6TZU - chains A and B of the 4 polymer chains in the assembly; structure by X-ray diffraction, 1.80 A resolution.

Chain A (and B):
Name: 4-hydroxy-tetrahydrodipicolinate synthase
Organism: Campylobacter jejuni subsp. jejuni serotype O:2 (strain ATCC 700819 / NCTC 11168)
Notes: EC 4.3.3.7; chain B of this document is another copy of the same molecule, construct and numbering; everything in this record applies to it too
Reference sequence: Q9PPB4 (DAPA_CAMJE); residue numbers follow UniProt; this construct covers 1-298
Sequence (310 residues; each row starts with the number of its first residue; numbers below 1 keep their minus sign (Met-11 is residue -11)):
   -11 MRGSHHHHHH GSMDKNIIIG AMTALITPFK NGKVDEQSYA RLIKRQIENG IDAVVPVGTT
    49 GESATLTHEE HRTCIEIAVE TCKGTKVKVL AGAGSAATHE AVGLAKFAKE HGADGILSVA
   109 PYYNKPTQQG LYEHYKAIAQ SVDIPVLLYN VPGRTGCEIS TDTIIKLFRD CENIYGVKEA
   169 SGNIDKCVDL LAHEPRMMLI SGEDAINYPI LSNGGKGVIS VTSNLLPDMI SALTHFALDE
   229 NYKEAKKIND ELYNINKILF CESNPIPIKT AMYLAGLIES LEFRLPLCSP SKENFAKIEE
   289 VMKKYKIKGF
Unresolved in the structure: -11 to 2 (chain B: -11 to -6)
Construct notes: expression tag (-11 to 0); engineered mutation Ala84 (Asn in Q9PPB4)
Metal / ion sites: Mg2+ near Asp227 (its only coordinating residue here)
Curated features (UniProtKB/Swiss-Prot):
  - active site: Tyr137 (Proton donor/acceptor), Lys166 (Schiff-base intermediate with substrate)
  - binding site (pyruvate): Thr48, Ile207
  - site (Part of a proton relay during catalysis): Thr47, Tyr111

Interface between chain A and chain B:
Residue-residue contacts - 39 pairs, chain A then chain B:
  Gly170(A) with Gly170(B)
  Ile172(A) with Ile172(B), hydrophobic; Ile194(B), hydrophobic; Pro197(B), hydrophobic
  Asp173(A) with Ala193(B); Ile194(B); Tyr241(B), hydrogen bond; Lys245(B), salt bridge
  Val176(A) with Ala193(B); Pro197(B), hydrophobic; Asn237(B); Tyr241(B), hydrophobic
  Asp177(A) with Tyr241(B)
  Ala180(A) with Asp238(B)
  His181(A) with Tyr241(B); Asn242(B), hydrogen bond
  Ala193(A) with Asp173(B); Val176(B)
  Ile194(A) with Ile172(B), hydrophobic; Asp173(B)
  Tyr196(A) with Ser200(B), hydrogen bond (side chain-backbone); Asn201(B)
  Pro197(A) with Ile172(B), hydrophobic; Val176(B), hydrophobic
  Ser200(A) with Tyr196(B), hydrogen bond (backbone-side chain); Ser200(B), hydrogen bond
  Asn201(A) with Tyr196(B); Lys234(B), hydrogen bond (backbone-side chain)
  Tyr230(A) with Tyr196(B); Tyr230(B), hydrophobic
  Lys234(A) with Asn201(B), hydrogen bond (side chain-backbone)
  Asn237(A) with Val176(B)
  Asp238(A) with Ala180(B)
  Tyr241(A) with Asp173(B), hydrogen bond; Val176(B), hydrophobic; Asp177(B); His181(B)
  Asn242(A) with His181(B), hydrogen bond
  Lys245(A) with Asp173(B), salt bridge
Also at the interface, not in a pair above, chain A (22 interface residues in all): Leu179, Glu191
Also at the interface, not in a pair above, chain B (21 interface residues in all): Leu179

Summary:
The interface between chain A and chain B involves 22 residues on one side and 21 on the other, with 9
hydrogen bonds and 2 salt bridges. Polar contacts include Asp173(A)-Lys245(B), Asp173(A)-Tyr241(B) and
His181(A)-Asn242(B).
Chain A and chain B are both 4-hydroxy-tetrahydrodipicolinate synthase (Campylobacter jejuni subsp. jejuni
serotype O:2 (strain ATCC 700819 / NCTC 11168)); the structure, Dihydrodipicolinate synthase (DHDPS) from
C.jejuni, N84A mutant with pyruvate bound in the active site, was determined by X-ray diffraction, deposited
together with 6U01.
